PDB entry 6UW5 | X-ray diffraction, 2.20 A resolution | chains B and A

== Chain B (and A) ==
Molecule: Phosphoenolpyruvate transferase
From: Mycolicibacterium smegmatis (strain ATCC 700084 / mc(2)155)
Notes: EC 2.7.8.28; chain A of this document is another copy of the same molecule, construct and numbering; everything in this record applies to it too
UniProtKB: A0QTG2 (FBIA_MYCS2); residues 1-327 here = UniProt positions 1-327
Amino-acid sequence (327 residues; numbered 1 to 327; the number before each row is that of its first residue):
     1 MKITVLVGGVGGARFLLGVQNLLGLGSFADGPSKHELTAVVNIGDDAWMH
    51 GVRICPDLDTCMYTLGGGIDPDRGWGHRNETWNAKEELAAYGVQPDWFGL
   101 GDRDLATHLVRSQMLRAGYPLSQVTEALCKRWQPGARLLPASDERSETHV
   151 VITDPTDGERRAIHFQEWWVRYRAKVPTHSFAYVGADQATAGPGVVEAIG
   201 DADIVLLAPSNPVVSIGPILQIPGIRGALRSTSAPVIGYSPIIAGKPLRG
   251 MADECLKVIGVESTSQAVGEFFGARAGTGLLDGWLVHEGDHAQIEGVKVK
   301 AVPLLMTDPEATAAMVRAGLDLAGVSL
Not modelled in the structure: 327 (chain A: 94-99, 327)
Metal / ion sites: Ca2+ site 1: Asp45, Asp57 (together with FO1, GDP); Ca2+ site 2: Gly92 (shared with Asp157(A), Gly245(A) of chain A); Ca2+ site 3: Glu144, Gln188 (shared with Leu248(A), Gly250(A) of chain A); Ca2+ site 4 near Gln221 (its only coordinating residue here)
Ligand contacts:
  - FO1 (1-deoxy-1-(8-hydroxy-2,4-dioxo-3,4-dihydropyrimido[4,5-b]quinolin-10(2H)-yl)-D-ribitol): Asp45, Ile54, Cys55, Pro56, Asp57, Asp59, Trp75, Trp97, Phe98, Gly99, Leu100, Asp104, His108, Phe165, Gln166, Trp169, Val170, Arg173
  - GDP (guanosine-5'-diphosphate): Gly8, Gly9, Val10, Gly11, Gly12, Arg14, Asp45, Asp57, Pro209, Ser210, Asn211, Ser215, Ser240, Pro241, Ile243, Leu248, Arg249, Gly250, Ala252, Leu304, Leu305, Met306
Curated features (UniProtKB/Swiss-Prot):
  - binding site (7,8-didemethyl-8-hydroxy-5-deazariboflavin): Asp59
Reported in the primary citation:
  - conformationally variable residues (domain motion, loop rearrangement): Ile69 to Asp102, Arg145 to Ala189, Tyr239 to Glu254
  - Ca2+ coordination: Asp45

== Interface between chain B and chain A ==
Pairs across the interface (47):
  His50(B) with Leu109(A); Gln113(A)
  Gly51(B) with Gln113(A)
  Val52(B) with Leu109(A), hydrophobic
  Met62(B) with Tyr91(A)
  His77(B) with Glu87(A)
  Thr81(B) with Asn83(A), hydrogen bond
  Asn83(B) with Thr81(A), hydrogen bond; Arg103(A)
  Ala84(B) with Asp102(A); Ala106(A)
  Glu86(B) with Arg103(A), salt bridge
  Glu87(B) with His77(A), salt bridge; Arg103(A), salt bridge; Ala106(A); Arg131(A), salt bridge; Trp132(A)
  Leu88(B) with Ala106(A); Val110(A), hydrophobic
  Ala90(B) with Arg131(A)
  Tyr91(B) with Met62(A); Thr107(A), hydrogen bond; Leu128(A), hydrophobic; Arg131(A); Trp132(A), hydrogen bond
  Asp102(B) with Ala84(A); Asp102(A)
  Arg103(B) with Asn83(A), hydrogen bond; Glu86(A), salt bridge; Glu87(A), salt bridge
  Leu105(B) with Leu105(A), hydrophobic; Leu109(A), hydrophobic
  Ala106(B) with Ala84(A); Glu87(A); Leu88(A), hydrophobic
  Thr107(B) with Tyr91(A), hydrogen bond
  Leu109(B) with His50(A); Val52(A), hydrophobic; Leu105(A), hydrophobic
  Val110(B) with Leu88(A), hydrophobic
  Gln113(B) with Gly51(A)
  Arg116(B) with Arg116(A)
  Leu128(B) with Tyr91(A), hydrophobic
  Arg131(B) with Glu87(A), salt bridge; Ala90(A); Tyr91(A)
  Trp132(B) with Tyr91(A), hydrogen bond
Also at the interface, not in a pair above, chain B (27 interface residues in all): Tyr63, Val93
Also at the interface, not in a pair above, chain A (26 interface residues in all): Tyr63

== Summary ==
27 residues of chain B face 26 of chain A across their interface; the contacts include 7 hydrogen bonds and 7
salt bridges. Polar pairs include Glu86(B)-Arg103(A), Glu87(B)-His77(A) and Glu87(B)-Arg103(A). Chain B binds
GDP and compound FO1. From the paper: Ca2+ coordination by Asp45(B); conformational variability at Ile69(B),
Arg145(B) and Tyr239(B).
Both chains are Phosphoenolpyruvate transferase (Mycolicibacterium smegmatis (strain ATCC 700084 / mc(2)155)).
Entry 6UW5 (The crystal structure of FbiA from Mycobacterium smegmatis, GDP and Fo bound form) was determined
by X-ray diffraction together with 6UVX, 6UW1, 6UW3 and 6UW7 from the same study.
